Entry 6BQF (X-ray diffraction, 3.35 A resolution); this record covers chains A and T of the 12 polymer chains in the assembly.

== Chain A ==
Molecule: DNA-directed RNA polymerase II subunit RPB1
Source organism: Saccharomyces cerevisiae (strain ATCC 204508 / S288c)
Notes: EC 2.7.7.6
UniProt: P04050 (RPB1_YEAST); residues 1-1733 here = UniProt positions 1-1733
Chain sequence (1733 residues; each row starts with the number of its first residue):
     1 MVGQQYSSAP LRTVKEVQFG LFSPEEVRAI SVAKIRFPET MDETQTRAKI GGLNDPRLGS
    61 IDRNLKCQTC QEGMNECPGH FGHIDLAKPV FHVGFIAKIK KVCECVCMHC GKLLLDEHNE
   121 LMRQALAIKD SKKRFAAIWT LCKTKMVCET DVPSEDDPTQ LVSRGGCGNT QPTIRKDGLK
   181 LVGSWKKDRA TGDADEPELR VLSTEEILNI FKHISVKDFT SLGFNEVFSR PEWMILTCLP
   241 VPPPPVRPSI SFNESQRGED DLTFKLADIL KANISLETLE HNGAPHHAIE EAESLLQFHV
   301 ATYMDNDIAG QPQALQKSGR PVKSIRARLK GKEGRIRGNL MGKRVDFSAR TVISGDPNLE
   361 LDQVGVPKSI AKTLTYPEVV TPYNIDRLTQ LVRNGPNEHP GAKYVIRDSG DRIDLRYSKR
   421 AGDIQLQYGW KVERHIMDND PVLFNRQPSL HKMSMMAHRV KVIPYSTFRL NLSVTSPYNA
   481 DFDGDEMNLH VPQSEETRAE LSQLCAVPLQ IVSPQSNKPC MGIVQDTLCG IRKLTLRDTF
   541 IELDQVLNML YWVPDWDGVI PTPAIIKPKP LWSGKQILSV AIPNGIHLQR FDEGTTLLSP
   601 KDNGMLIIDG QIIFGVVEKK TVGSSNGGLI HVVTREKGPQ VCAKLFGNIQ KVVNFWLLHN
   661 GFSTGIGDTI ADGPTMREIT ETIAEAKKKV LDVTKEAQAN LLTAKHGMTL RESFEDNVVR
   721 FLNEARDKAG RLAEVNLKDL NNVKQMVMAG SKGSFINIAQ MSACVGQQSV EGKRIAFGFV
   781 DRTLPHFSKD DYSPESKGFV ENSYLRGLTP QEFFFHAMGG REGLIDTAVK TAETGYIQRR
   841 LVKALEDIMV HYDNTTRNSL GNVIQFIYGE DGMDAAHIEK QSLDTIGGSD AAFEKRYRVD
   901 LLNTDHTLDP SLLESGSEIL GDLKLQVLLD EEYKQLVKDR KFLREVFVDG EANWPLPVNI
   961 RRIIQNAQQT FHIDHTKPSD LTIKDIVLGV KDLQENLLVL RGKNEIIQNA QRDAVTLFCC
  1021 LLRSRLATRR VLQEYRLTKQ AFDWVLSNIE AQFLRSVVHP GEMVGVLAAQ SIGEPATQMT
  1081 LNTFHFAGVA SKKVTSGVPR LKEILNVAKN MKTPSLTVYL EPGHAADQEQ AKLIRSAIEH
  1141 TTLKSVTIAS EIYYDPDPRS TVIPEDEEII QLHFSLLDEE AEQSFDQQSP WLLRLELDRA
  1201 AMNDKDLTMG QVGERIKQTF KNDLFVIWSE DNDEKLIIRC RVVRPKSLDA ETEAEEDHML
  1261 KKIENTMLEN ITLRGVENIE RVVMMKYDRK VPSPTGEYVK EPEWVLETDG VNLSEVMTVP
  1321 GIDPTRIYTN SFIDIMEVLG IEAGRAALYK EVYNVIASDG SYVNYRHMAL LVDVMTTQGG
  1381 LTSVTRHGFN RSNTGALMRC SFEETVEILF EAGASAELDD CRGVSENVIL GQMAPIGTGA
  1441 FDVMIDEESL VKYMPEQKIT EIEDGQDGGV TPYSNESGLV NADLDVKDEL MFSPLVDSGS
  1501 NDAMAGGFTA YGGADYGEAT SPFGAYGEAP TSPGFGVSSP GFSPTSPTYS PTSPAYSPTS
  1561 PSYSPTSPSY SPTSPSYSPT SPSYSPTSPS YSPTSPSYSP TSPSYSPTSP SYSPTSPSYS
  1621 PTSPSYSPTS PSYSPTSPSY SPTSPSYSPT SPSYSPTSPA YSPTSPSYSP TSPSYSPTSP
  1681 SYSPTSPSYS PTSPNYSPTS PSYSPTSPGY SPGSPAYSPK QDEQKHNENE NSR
Disordered / not traced: 1-2, 149-164, 186-200, 251-258, 1081-1092, 1176-1186, 1244-1253, 1447-1733
Bound ions: Zn2+ site 1: Cys70, Cys77, His80; Zn2+ site 2 near Cys110 (its only coordinating residue here); Mg2+: Asp481, Asp483, Asp485 (shared with 1 residue of chain R)
UniProt features mapped onto this chain:
  - region: Pro248 to Asp260 (Lid loop), Asn306 to Lys323 (Rudder loop), Pro810 to Glu822 (Bridging helix)
  - binding site (Zn(2+)): Cys67, Cys70, Cys77, His80, Cys107, Cys110, Cys148, Cys167
  - binding site (Mg(2+)): Asp481, Asp483, Asp485
  - modified residue: Thr1471 (Phosphothreonine)
  - cross-link (Glycyl lysine isopeptide (Lys-Gly)): Lys695 (interchain with G-Cter in ubiquitin), Lys1246 (interchain with G-Cter in ubiquitin), Lys1350 (interchain with G-Cter in ubiquitin)
  - natural variant: Ser1653 to Pro1659 (deletion: In strain: A364A)
  - mutagenesis: Lys1246 (K1246R: Impairs ubiquitination during transcription stress)

== Chain T ==
Molecule: 29-nt DNA strand
Sequence (29 nucleotides; row label = number of the first residue in the row):
     1 CTACCGATAA GCAGAGGCTX CTCTCGATG
Disordered / not traced: 1-17
Modified / non-standard residues: 3DR (1',2'-dideoxyribofuranose-5'-phosphate) at position 20

== Chain A / chain T interface ==
Contacting residue pairs (9):
  Lys330(A) - DC18(T)  salt bridge to the phosphate
  Lys332(A) - 3DR_20(T)  phosphate contact
  Lys332(A) - DC21(T)  salt bridge to the phosphate
  Arg337(A) - DT19(T)  salt bridge to the phosphate
  Arg344(A) - DT22(T)  salt bridge to the phosphate
  Gln447(A) - DC21(T)  sugar contact
  Tyr836(A) - DC18(T)  base contact
  Tyr836(A) - DT19(T)  phosphate contact
  Glu1403(A) - DC18(T)  phosphate contact
Also at the interface, not in a pair above, chain A (11 interface residues in all): Ile250, Ser318, Arg350, Arg839
Also at the interface, not in a pair above, chain T (6 interface residues in all): DG29

== Summary ==
11 residues of chain A and 6 residues of chain T are in contact; the contacts include 4 salt bridges. Polar
pairs include Lys330(A)-DC18(T), Lys332(A)-DC21(T) and Arg337(A)-DT19(T). From UniProt: 8 Zn2+-binding
residues, 3 Mg2+-binding residues and one mutagenesis site on chain A.
Here chain A is DNA-directed RNA polymerase II subunit RPB1 (Saccharomyces cerevisiae (strain ATCC 204508 /
S288c)) and chain T is a 29-nt DNA strand. Entry 6BQF (Pol II elongation complex with 'dT-AP' at i+1, i-1
position) was determined by X-ray diffraction together with 6BLO, 6BLP, 6BM2 and 6BM4 from the same study.
